9LVJ - chains G and U of the 18 polymer chains in the assembly; structure by electron microscopy, 3.82 A resolution.

[Chain G]
Protein: Isoform B of Nucleoporin SEH1
From: Homo sapiens
UniProt: Q96EE3 (SEH1_HUMAN), isoform Q96EE3-1; residue numbers follow UniProt; this construct covers 1-421
Sequence (421 residues; row label = number of the first residue in the row):
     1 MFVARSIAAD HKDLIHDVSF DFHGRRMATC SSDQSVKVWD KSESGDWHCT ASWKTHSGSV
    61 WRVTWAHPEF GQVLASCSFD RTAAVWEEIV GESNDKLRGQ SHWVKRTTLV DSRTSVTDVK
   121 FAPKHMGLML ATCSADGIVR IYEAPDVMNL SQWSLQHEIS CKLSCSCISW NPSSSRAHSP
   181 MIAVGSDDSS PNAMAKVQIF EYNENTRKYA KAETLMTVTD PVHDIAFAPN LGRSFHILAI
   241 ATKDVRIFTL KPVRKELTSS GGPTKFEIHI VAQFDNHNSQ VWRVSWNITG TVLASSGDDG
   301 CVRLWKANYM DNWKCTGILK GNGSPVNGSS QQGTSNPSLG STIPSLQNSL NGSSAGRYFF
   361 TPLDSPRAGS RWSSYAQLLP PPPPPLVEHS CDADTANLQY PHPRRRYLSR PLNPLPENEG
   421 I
Unresolved in the structure: 1, 91-99, 255-261, 321-421
Curated features (UniProtKB/Swiss-Prot):
  - modified residue (Phosphoserine): S179, S190
  - cross-link: K12 (Glycyl lysine isopeptide (Lys-Gly) (interchain with G-Cter in SUMO2))

[Chain U]
Protein: Sestrin-2
From: Homo sapiens
UniProt: P58004 (SESN2_HUMAN); residue numbers follow UniProt; this construct covers 1-480
Sequence (480 residues; numbered 1 to 480; the number before each row is that of its first residue):
     1 MIVADSECRA ELKDYLRFAP GGVGDSGPGE EQRESRARRG PRGPSAFIPV EEVLREGAES
    61 LEQHLGLEAL MSSGRVDNLA VVMGLHPDYF TSFWRLHYLL LHTDGPLASS WRHYIAIMAA
   121 ARHQCSYLVG SHMAEFLQTG GDPEWLLGLH RAPEKLRKLS EINKLLAHRP WLITKEHIQA
   181 LLKTGEHTWS LAELIQALVL LTHCHSLSSF VFGCGILPEG DADGSPAPQA PTPPSEQSSP
   241 PSRDPLNNSG GFESARDVEA LMERMQQLQE SLLRDEGTSQ EEMESRFELE KSESLLVTPS
   301 ADILEPSPHP DMLCFVEDPT FGYEDFTRRG AQAPPTFRAQ DYTWEDHGYS LIQRLYPEGG
   361 QLLDEKFQAA YSLTYNTIAM HSGVDTSVLR RAIWNYIHCV FGIRYDDYDY GEVNQLLERN
   421 LKVYIKTVAC YPEKTTRRMY NLFWRHFRHS EKVHVNLLLL EARMQAALLY ALRAITRYMT
Unresolved in the structure: 1-42, 57-77, 219-310, 328-334, 380-384
Curated features (UniProtKB/Swiss-Prot):
  - active site: C125 (Cysteine sulfenic acid (-SOH) intermediate)
  - binding site (L-leucine): T374 to T377, T386, E451
  - modified residue: M1 (N-acetylmethionine), S249 (Phosphoserine)
  - cross-link: K175 (Glycyl lysine isopeptide (Lys-Gly) (interchain with G-Cter in ubiquitin))
  - mutagenesis: K13 (K13A: About two-fold prolonged half-life in cycloheximide/CHX time course), H86 (H86A: Loss of leucine-binding), P87 (P87S: No effect on the ability to inhibit the TORC1 signaling pathway), H113 (H113E: No effect on the ability to inhibit the TORC1 signaling pathway; when associated with C-128), C125 (C125S: Decreased alkylhydroperoxide reductase activity and loss of the ability to decrease intracellular reactive oxygen species. No effect on interaction with the GATOR2 complex ...), Y127 (Y127F: Decreased alkylhydroperoxide reductase activity. No effect on the ability to inhibit the TORC1 signaling pathway), L128 (L128C: No effect on the ability to inhibit the TORC1 signaling pathway; when associated with E-113), H132 (H132A: Decreased alkylhydroperoxide reductase activity. No effect on the ability to inhibit the TORC1 signaling pathway), K175 (K175A: Abolished 'Lys-63'-linked ubiquitination by RNF167), S190 (S190W: Loss of interaction with GATOR2. No effect on leucine-binding. Unable to mediate leucine-induced inhibition of the TORC1 signaling pathway), C204 (C204S: No effect on alkylhydroperoxide reductase activity. No effect on the ability to inhibit the TORC1 signaling pathway), C214 (C214S: No effect on alkylhydroperoxide reductase activity), 29 further mutagenesis entries in UniProt

[How chain G and chain U interact]
Contacting residue pairs - 11 pairs, chain G then chain U:
  V110(G) - L191(U)
  V110(G) - L355(U)  hydrophobic
  D111(G) - S190(U)
  D111(G) - L191(U)
  R113(G) - Y478(U)
  R113(G) - M479(U)  hydrogen bond
  S151(G) - G105(U)
  S151(G) - P106(U)
  Q152(G) - G105(U)
  Q152(G) - P106(U)
  Q152(G) - A108(U)
Interface residues without a listed pair, chain G (8 interface residues in all): S112, W153, E158
Interface residues without a listed pair, chain U (12 interface residues in all): L107, T184, E193, R354

[In short]
The interface between chain G and chain U involves 8 residues on one side and 12 on the other, with 1 hydrogen
bond. Its one hydrogen-bonded contact is R113(G)-M479(U). From UniProt: active-site residue C125(U), 6
L-leucine-binding residues and 43 mutagenesis sites on chain U.
Here chain G is Isoform B of Nucleoporin SEH1 and chain U is Sestrin-2, both from Homo sapiens. Entry 9LVJ
(Cryo-EM structure of Sestrin2 bound human GATOR2 complex) was determined by electron microscopy (same
publication as 9LVK and 9LWF).
